Entry 5XMJ (X-ray diffraction, 3.60 A resolution); this record covers chains A and B of the 6 polymer chains in the assembly.

Chain A:
Name: fumarate reductase flavoprotein subunit
Organism: Desulfovibrio gigas
Chain sequence (627 residues; numbered 1 to 627; the number before each row is that of its first residue):
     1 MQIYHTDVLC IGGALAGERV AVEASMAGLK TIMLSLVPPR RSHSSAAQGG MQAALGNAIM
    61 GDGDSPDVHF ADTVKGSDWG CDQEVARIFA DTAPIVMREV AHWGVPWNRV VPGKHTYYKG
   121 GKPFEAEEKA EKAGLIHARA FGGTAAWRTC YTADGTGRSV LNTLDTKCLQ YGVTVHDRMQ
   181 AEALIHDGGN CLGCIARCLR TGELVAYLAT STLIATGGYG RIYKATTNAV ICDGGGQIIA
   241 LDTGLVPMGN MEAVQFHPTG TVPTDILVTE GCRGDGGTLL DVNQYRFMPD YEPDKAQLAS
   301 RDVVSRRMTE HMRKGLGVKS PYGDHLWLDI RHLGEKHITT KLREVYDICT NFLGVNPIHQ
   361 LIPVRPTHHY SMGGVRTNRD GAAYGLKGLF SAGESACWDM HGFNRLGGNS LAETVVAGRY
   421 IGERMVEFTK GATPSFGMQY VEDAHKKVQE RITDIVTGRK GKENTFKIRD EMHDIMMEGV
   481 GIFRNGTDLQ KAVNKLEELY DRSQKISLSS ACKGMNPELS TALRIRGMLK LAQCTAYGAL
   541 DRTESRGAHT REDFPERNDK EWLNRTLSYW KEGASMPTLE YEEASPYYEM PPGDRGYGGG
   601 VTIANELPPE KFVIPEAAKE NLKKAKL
Disordered / not traced: 623-627
Ligand contacts:
  - FAD (flavin-adenine dinucleotide): Ile11, Gly12, Gly13, Ala14, Leu15, Ala16, Gly17, Leu34, Ser35, Leu36, Val37, Ser42, His43, Ser44, Ala46, Ala47, Gln48, Gly49, Gly50, Met179, Gln180, Ala181, Ala215, Thr216, Gly217, Thr227, Asn228, Ile231, Asp233, Gly235, Leu267, His369, Tyr370, Gly393, Glu394, Arg405, Gly408, Asn409, Ser410, Leu411, Thr414, Arg524
  - fumaric acid (FUM): Gly49, Phe141, His257, Leu267, Val268, Thr269, Glu270, Gly271, Arg301, His369, Arg405, Gly407, Gly408

Chain B:
Name: Succinate dehydrogenase iron-sulfur subunit
Organism: Desulfovibrio gigas DSM 1382
Notes: EC 1.3.5.1
Chain sequence (264 residues; row label = number of the first residue in the row):
     1 MNRMLTLNIF RYNPLDPDSQ PRMQTFTVQE YDSMTLFIAL TQIRDEKDPT LKVDFCCRAG
    61 ICGSCAMVIN GRPGLACHTQ TKDLPAEITL HPLPFFQLLG DLSVDTGSWF RKTGLQIEAW
   121 CHSDDKAFDP TADEMRMDND LANEIFELDR CIECGCCVAA CGTARMRTDF LGAVSIMRVA
   181 RFYLDPRDKR SEDDYYDVIG NDQGVFGCMG LLACEDVCPK GIPLQDQLGI MRRMMAMHSV
   241 KGVLPRPLIE TIKKKGCCHA HAQS
Disordered / not traced: 241-264
Metal / ion sites: 2Fe-2S cluster Fe: Cys57, Cys62, Cys65, Cys77; 4Fe-4S cluster Fe: Cys151, Cys154, Cys157, Cys218; 3Fe-4S cluster Fe: Cys161, Cys208, Cys214
Ligand contacts:
  - 3Fe-4S cluster (F3S): Cys161, Thr163, Phe170, Ala173, Cys208, Met209, Gly210, Leu211, Leu212, Ala213, Cys214, Leu228
  - 2Fe-2S cluster (FES): Phe55, Cys56, Cys57, Arg58, Gly60, Ile61, Cys62, Gly63, Cys65, Leu75, Cys77
  - 4Fe-4S cluster (SF4): Cys151, Ile152, Glu153, Cys154, Gly155, Cys156, Cys157, Val174, Cys218, Pro219, Ile222, Leu224

Interface between chain A and chain B:
Residue-residue contacts (103; chain A residue first):
  Pro39(A) with Arg111(B)
  Arg40(A) with Glu153(B), salt bridge
  Arg41(A) with Cys62(B), hydrogen bond (side chain-backbone); Gly63(B), hydrogen bond (side chain-backbone); Ser64(B); Thr106(B), hydrogen bond; Glu153(B), salt bridge
  Ser45(A) with Ile61(B)
  Asn57(A) with Glu134(B), hydrogen bond
  Ile95(A) with Pro130(B)
  Arg98(A) with Phe128(B); Ala132(B); Glu134(B)
  Glu99(A) with Phe128(B); Pro130(B)
  Ala101(A) with Arg187(B), hydrogen bond (backbone-side chain)
  His102(A) with Phe128(B)
  Gly104(A) with Cys121(B); Arg181(B), hydrogen bond (backbone-side chain); Arg187(B), hydrogen bond (backbone-side chain)
  Val105(A) with Arg187(B), hydrogen bond (backbone-side chain)
  Pro106(A) with Ala142(B); Ile145(B), hydrophobic; Phe146(B); Arg187(B)
  Trp107(A) with Ala142(B)
  Asn108(A) with Asn139(B); Asn143(B), hydrogen bond
  Arg109(A) with Met135(B); Met137(B), hydrogen bond; Asn139(B), hydrogen bond (backbone-side chain); Arg187(B)
  Val111(A) with Asn139(B)
  Gly134(A) with Met135(B); Met137(B)
  Leu135(A) with Glu134(B)
  Ile136(A) with Glu134(B), hydrogen bond (backbone-side chain)
  Thr152(A) with Phe146(B)
  Ala153(A) with Phe146(B), hydrophobic
  Gly155(A) with Phe146(B)
  Arg158(A) with Ile61(B); Cys62(B); Ile152(B), hydrogen bond (side chain-backbone)
  Ser159(A) with Phe146(B); Asp149(B)
  Asn162(A) with Asp149(B), hydrogen bond (side chain-backbone); Cys151(B)
  Asp165(A) with Arg111(B), salt bridge
  Thr166(A) with Ala119(B); Trp120(B)
  Leu169(A) with Arg111(B)
  Gln170(A) with Trp120(B)
  Val175(A) with Arg111(B)
  Arg178(A) with Asp54(B), salt bridge; Leu99(B); Ser103(B); Val104(B), hydrogen bond (side chain-backbone)
  Arg200(A) with Leu15(B); Leu99(B); Asp105(B), salt bridge
  Thr201(A) with Leu15(B)
  Thr226(A) with Arg58(B), hydrogen bond (backbone-side chain)
  Thr227(A) with Arg58(B)
  Asn228(A) with Arg58(B)
  Ala229(A) with Cys56(B); Cys57(B), hydrophobic
  Val230(A) with Phe55(B); Cys56(B), hydrogen bond (backbone-backbone)
  Ile231(A) with Phe55(B); Cys56(B), hydrophobic
  Thr264(A) with Arg58(B)
  Asp265(A) with Arg58(B)
  Ile266(A) with Arg58(B); Ala59(B), hydrophobic
  Tyr322(A) with Asp32(B), hydrogen bond (side chain-backbone); Ser33(B), hydrogen bond
  Thr340(A) with Asn143(B)
  Leu342(A) with Glu147(B); Arg150(B)
  Glu344(A) with Ile61(B); Arg150(B), salt bridge
  Ile348(A) with Ala59(B)
  Asn351(A) with His78(B), hydrogen bond; Gln80(B), hydrogen bond (backbone-side chain)
  Phe352(A) with Arg58(B); Ala59(B); Cys77(B); His78(B); Gln80(B)
  Phe466(A) with Asp45(B)
  Arg469(A) with Asp45(B), salt bridge
  Ser509(A) with Pro49(B)
  Ser510(A) with Pro49(B); Thr50(B)
  Lys513(A) with Asn13(B); Asp16(B)
  Met515(A) with Lys52(B)
  Asn516(A) with Thr50(B), hydrogen bond
  Pro517(A) with Pro49(B); Thr50(B); Leu51(B); Lys52(B)
  Glu518(A) with Pro49(B)
Interface residues without a listed pair, chain A (71 interface residues in all): Val37, Pro38, Ser42, Ala46, Trp103, Asp154, Thr163, Cys168, Val173, Asp177, Arg221, Gly514
Interface residues without a listed pair, chain B (63 interface residues in all): Thr35, Phe37, Gly60, Gly107, Ser108, Phe110, Leu115, Ser123, Asp133, Cys154, Asp185, Lys220

In short:
The interface between chain A and chain B involves 71 residues on one side and 63 on the other, with 22
hydrogen bonds and 7 salt bridges. Polar pairs include Arg40(A)-Glu153(B), Arg41(A)-Glu153(B) and
Asp165(A)-Arg111(B). Bound to chain A: flavin-adenine dinucleotide and fumaric acid.
Chain A is fumarate reductase flavoprotein subunit (Desulfovibrio gigas) and chain B is Succinate
dehydrogenase iron-sulfur subunit (Desulfovibrio gigas DSM 1382); the structure, Crystal structure of
quinol:fumarate reductase from Desulfovibrio gigas, was determined by X-ray diffraction.
